Entry 7YXP (X-ray diffraction, 3.36 A resolution); this record covers chains A and B.

[Chain A]
Name: Ancestral Glucocorticoid Receptor2
UniProtKB: A0A1X8XLE9 (A0A1X8XLE9_9ZZZZ); residues 530-776 here correspond to UniProt positions 2-248 (UniProt number = residue number - 528)
Amino-acid sequence (248 residues; each row starts with the number of its first residue):
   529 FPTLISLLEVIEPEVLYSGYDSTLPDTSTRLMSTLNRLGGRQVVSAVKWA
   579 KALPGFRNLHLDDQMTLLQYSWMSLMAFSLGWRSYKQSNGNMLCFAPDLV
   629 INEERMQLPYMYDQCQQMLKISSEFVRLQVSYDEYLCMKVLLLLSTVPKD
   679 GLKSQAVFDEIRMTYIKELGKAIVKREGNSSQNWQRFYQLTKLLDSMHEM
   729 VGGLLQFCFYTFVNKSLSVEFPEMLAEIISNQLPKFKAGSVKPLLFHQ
Unresolved in the structure: 552-553, 704-707, 776
Construct notes: expression tag (529)
Residues lining bound ligands:
  - dexamethasone (DEX), molecule 1: Met560, Leu563, Asn564, Leu566, Gly567, Gln570, Trp600, Met601, Met604, Ala605, Leu608, Arg611, Phe623, Gln642, Met646, Leu732, Phe735, Cys736, Thr739, Val747, Phe749
  - dexamethasone (DEX), molecule 2: Asn711, Trp712, Phe715
From the paper describing this entry:
  - self-association interface (contacts with another copy of this molecule); pairs are residue here / residue on that copy: Glu542-Arg569 (salt bridge), Tyr545-Tyr545 (pi stacking)
  - disease-associated variants - D641V: decreased signaling in response to dexamethasone

[Chain B]
Name: SHP NR Box 1 Peptide
Amino-acid sequence (13 residues; row label = number of the first residue in the row):
    16 SRPAILYALLSSS

[How chain A and chain B interact]
Pairs across the interface (24; chain A residue first):
  Val575(A) - Leu21(B)  hydrophobic
  Val575(A) - Leu24(B)  hydrophobic
  Lys579(A) - Leu24(B)  hydrogen bond (side chain-backbone)
  Lys579(A) - Ser27(B)
  Arg585(A) - Leu25(B)  hydrogen bond (side chain-backbone)
  Leu589(A) - Tyr22(B)  hydrophobic
  Leu589(A) - Leu25(B)
  Leu589(A) - Ser26(B)
  Gln592(A) - Leu25(B)
  Met593(A) - Leu21(B)  hydrophobic
  Met593(A) - Tyr22(B)  hydrophobic
  Met593(A) - Leu25(B)  hydrophobic
  Leu596(A) - Leu21(B)  hydrophobic
  Gln597(A) - Pro18(B)
  Glu751(A) - Ile20(B)
  Met752(A) - Ile20(B)  hydrophobic
  Glu755(A) - Pro18(B)
  Glu755(A) - Ala19(B)  hydrogen bond (side chain-backbone)
  Glu755(A) - Ile20(B)  hydrogen bond (side chain-backbone)
  Ile756(A) - Pro18(B)  hydrophobic
  Ile756(A) - Leu21(B)  hydrophobic
  Asn759(A) - Ser16(B)  hydrogen bond (side chain-backbone)
  Asn759(A) - Arg17(B)
  Asn759(A) - Pro18(B)

[Overview]
13 residues of chain A face 11 of chain B across their interface, with 5 hydrogen bonds. Polar contacts
include Lys579(A)-Leu24(B), Arg585(A)-Leu25(B) and Glu755(A)-Ala19(B). Bound to chain A: dexamethasone. The
paper reports that D641V of chain A reduces signaling in response to dexamethasone; a self-association
interface involving Glu542(A), Tyr545(A) and Arg569(A).
Chain A is Ancestral Glucocorticoid Receptor2 and chain B is SHP NR Box 1 Peptide; the structure, Crystal
structure of WT AncGR2-LBD WT bound to dexamethasone and SHP coregulator fragment, was determined by X-ray
diffraction, deposited together with 7YXC, 7YXD, 7YXN, 7YXO and 7YXR.
